PDB entry 4PEE | X-ray diffraction, 1.95 A resolution | chain A

Chain A:
Name: Alpha-L-fucosidase
From: Bacteroides thetaiotaomicron
UniProtKB: Q8A3I4 (Q8A3I4_BACTN); numbering as in UniProt (aligned over 35-480)
Amino-acid sequence (447 residues; row label = number of the first residue in the row):
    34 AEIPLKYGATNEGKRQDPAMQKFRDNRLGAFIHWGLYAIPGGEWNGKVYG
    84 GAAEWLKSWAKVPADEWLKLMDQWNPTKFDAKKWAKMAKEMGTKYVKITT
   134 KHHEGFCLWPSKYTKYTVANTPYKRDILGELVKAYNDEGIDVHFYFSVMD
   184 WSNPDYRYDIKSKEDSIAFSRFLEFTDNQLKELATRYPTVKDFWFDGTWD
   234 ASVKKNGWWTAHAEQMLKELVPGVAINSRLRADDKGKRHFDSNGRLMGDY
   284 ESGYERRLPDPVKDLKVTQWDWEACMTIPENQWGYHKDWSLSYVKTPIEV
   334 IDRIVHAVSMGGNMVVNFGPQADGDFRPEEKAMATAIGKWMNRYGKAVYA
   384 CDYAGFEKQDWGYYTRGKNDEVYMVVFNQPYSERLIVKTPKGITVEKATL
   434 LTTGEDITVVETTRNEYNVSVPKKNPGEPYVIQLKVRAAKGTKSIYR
Unresolved in the structure: 34, 480
Differences from the reference sequence: expression tag (34)
Small-molecule neighbours: 2OX ((2S,3R,4S,5S)-2-methyl-5-(1-phenyl-1H-1,2,3-triazol-4-yl)pyrrolidine-3,4-diol): H66, E87, W88, H135, H136, Y178, W227, D229, W232, R262, E288, W316

Overview:
Bound to chain A: compound 2OX.
Chain A is Alpha-L-fucosidase (Bacteroides thetaiotaomicron); the structure, Crystal structure of a bacterial
fucosidase with inhibitor 1-phenyl-4-[(2S,3S,4R,5S)-3,4-dihydroxy-5-methylpyrrolidin-2-yl]triazole, was
determined by X-ray diffraction, deposited together with 4PCS and 4PCT.
